PDB entry 1UZY | X-ray diffraction, 2.00 A resolution | chains A and B

[Chain A (and B)]
Protein: Lectin
From: Erythrina crista-galli
Notes: chain B of this document is another copy of the same molecule, construct and numbering; everything in this record applies to it too
Reference sequence: Q6YD91 (Q6YD91_ERYCG); residues 1-242 here = UniProt positions 1-242
Amino-acid sequence (242 residues; numbered 1 to 242; the number before each row is that of its first residue):
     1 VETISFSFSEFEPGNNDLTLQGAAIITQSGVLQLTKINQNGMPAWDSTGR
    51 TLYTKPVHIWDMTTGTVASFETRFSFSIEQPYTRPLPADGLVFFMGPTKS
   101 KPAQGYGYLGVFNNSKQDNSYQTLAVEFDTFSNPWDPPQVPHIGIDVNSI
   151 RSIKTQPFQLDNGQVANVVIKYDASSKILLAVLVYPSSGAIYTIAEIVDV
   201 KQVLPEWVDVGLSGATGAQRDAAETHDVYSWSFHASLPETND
Unresolved in the structure: 1, 241-242 (chain B: 240-242)
Glycans and other covalent adducts: glycan linked to N113
Ion coordination: Mn2+: E127, D129, D136, H142; Ca2+: D129, F131, N133, D136

[Chain A / chain B interface]
Residue-residue contacts - 31 pairs, chain A then chain B:
  R73(A) - I191(B)  hydrogen bond (side chain-backbone)
  K154(A) - D173(B)  salt bridge
  Q156(A) - K171(B)
  N167(A) - I191(B)
  V169(A) - I191(B)  hydrophobic
  K171(A) - Q156(B)
  K171(A) - T193(B)  hydrogen bond (side chain-backbone)
  S176(A) - E196(B)
  I178(A) - A195(B)
  I178(A) - E196(B)
  I178(A) - I197(B)  hydrophobic
  L180(A) - L180(B)  hydrophobic
  L180(A) - T193(B)
  L180(A) - A195(B)  hydrophobic
  V182(A) - V182(B)  hydrophobic
  V182(A) - T193(B)
  V184(A) - V184(B)  hydrophobic
  V184(A) - I191(B)  hydrophobic
  I191(A) - R73(B)  hydrogen bond (backbone-side chain)
  I191(A) - N167(B)
  I191(A) - V169(B)  hydrophobic
  I191(A) - V184(B)  hydrophobic
  T193(A) - K171(B)  hydrogen bond (backbone-side chain)
  T193(A) - L180(B)
  T193(A) - V182(B)
  A195(A) - I178(B)
  A195(A) - L180(B)  hydrophobic
  E196(A) - S176(B)
  E196(A) - I178(B)
  I197(A) - I178(B)  hydrophobic
  I197(A) - I197(B)  hydrophobic
Interface residues without a listed pair, chain A (18 interface residues in all): D173, I194
Interface residues without a listed pair, chain B (19 interface residues in all): K154, S175, I194

[Summary]
18 residues of chain A and 19 residues of chain B are in contact, with 4 hydrogen bonds and 1 salt bridge.
Polar pairs include K154(A)-D173(B), R73(A)-I191(B) and K171(A)-T193(B). E127(A), D129(A), D136(A) and H142(A)
form the Mn2+ site. D129(A), F131(A), N133(A) and D136(A) coordinate Ca2+.
Both chains are Lectin (Erythrina crista-galli). Entry 1UZY (Erythrina crystagalli lectin) was determined by
X-ray diffraction (same publication as 1UZZ and 1V00).
